4TZ0 - chains A and B; structure by X-ray diffraction, 2.35 A resolution.

== Chain A ==
Name: ATP-dependent RNA helicase MSS116, mitochondrial
Source organism: Saccharomyces cerevisiae
Notes: EC 3.6.4.13
UniProt: P15424 (MS116_YEAST); residues 88-596 here = UniProt positions 88-596
Chain sequence (509 residues; row label = number of the first residue in the row):
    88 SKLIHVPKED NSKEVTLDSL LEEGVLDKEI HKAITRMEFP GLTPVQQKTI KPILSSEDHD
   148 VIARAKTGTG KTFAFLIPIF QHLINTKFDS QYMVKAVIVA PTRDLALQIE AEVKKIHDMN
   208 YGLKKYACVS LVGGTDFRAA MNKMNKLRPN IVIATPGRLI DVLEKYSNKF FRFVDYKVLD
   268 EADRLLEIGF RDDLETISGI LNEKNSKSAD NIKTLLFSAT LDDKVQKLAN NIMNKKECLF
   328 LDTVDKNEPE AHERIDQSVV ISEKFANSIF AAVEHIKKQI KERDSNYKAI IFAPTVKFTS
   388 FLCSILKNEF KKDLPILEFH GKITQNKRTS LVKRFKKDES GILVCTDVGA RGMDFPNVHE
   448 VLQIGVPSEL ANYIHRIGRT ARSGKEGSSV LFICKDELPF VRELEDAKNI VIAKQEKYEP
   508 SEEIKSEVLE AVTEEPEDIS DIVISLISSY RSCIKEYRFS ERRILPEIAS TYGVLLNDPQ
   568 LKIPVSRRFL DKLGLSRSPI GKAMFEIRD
Not modelled in the structure: 596
Small-molecule neighbours:
  - beryllium trifluoride (BEF): Thr154, Gly155, Lys158, Glu268, Ala306, Gly439, Arg466, Arg469
  - GDP (guanosine-5'-diphosphate): Phe126, Pro127, Gly128, Leu129, Thr130, Gln133, Lys153, Thr154, Gly155, Thr156, Gly157, Lys158, Thr159, Phe160, Gly439, Asp441, Arg469, Ser470
Curated features (UniProtKB/Swiss-Prot):
  - motif: Ser106 to Gln134 (Q motif), Asp267 to Asp270 (DEAD box)
  - binding site (ATP): Ala152 to Thr159
What the authors report for this chain:
  - binding site for GDP: Phe126

== Chain B ==
Molecule: 7-nt RNA strand
Sequence (7 nucleotides; each row starts with the number of its first residue):
     1 AAAAAAA

== Interface between chain A and chain B ==
Contacting residue pairs (41):
  Pro188(A) - A4(B)  hydrogen bond to the sugar
  Pro188(A) - A5(B)  sugar contact
  Thr189(A) - A4(B)  sugar contact
  Thr189(A) - A5(B)  phosphate contact
  Arg190(A) - A5(B)  hydrogen bond to the phosphate
  Arg190(A) - A6(B)  salt bridge to the phosphate
  Arg190(A) - A7(B)  salt bridge to the phosphate
  Gly220(A) - A6(B)  hydrogen bond to the phosphate
  Gly221(A) - A7(B)  hydrogen bond to the phosphate
  Thr242(A) - A5(B)  hydrogen bond to the phosphate
  Thr242(A) - A6(B)  phosphate contact
  Gly244(A) - A5(B)  hydrogen bond to the sugar
  Gly244(A) - A6(B)  sugar contact
  Arg245(A) - A6(B)  hydrogen bond to the phosphate
  Arg245(A) - A7(B)  salt bridge to the phosphate
  Asp248(A) - A6(B)  hydrogen bond to the sugar
  Arg271(A) - A3(B)  base contact
  Arg271(A) - A4(B)  hydrogen bond to the base
  Gly276(A) - A4(B)  base contact
  Phe277(A) - A4(B)  base contact
  Phe277(A) - A5(B)  sugar contact
  Pro381(A) - A3(B)  sugar contact
  Thr382(A) - A3(B)  phosphate contact
  Val383(A) - A3(B)  hydrogen bond to the phosphate
  Val383(A) - A4(B)  phosphate contact
  Lys384(A) - A1(B)  hydrogen bond to the phosphate
  Lys384(A) - A2(B)  salt bridge to the phosphate
  His407(A) - A4(B)  phosphate contact
  Gly408(A) - A4(B)  hydrogen bond to the phosphate
  Arg415(A) - A5(B)  salt bridge to the phosphate
  Thr433(A) - A3(B)  hydrogen bond to the phosphate
  Thr433(A) - A4(B)  hydrogen bond to the phosphate
  Asp434(A) - A3(B)  sugar contact
  Val435(A) - A4(B)  phosphate contact
  Ser455(A) - A3(B)  sugar contact
  Ile531(A) - A1(B)  sugar contact
  Ser532(A) - A1(B)  hydrogen bond to the sugar
  Ser532(A) - A2(B)  sugar contact
  Ser535(A) - A1(B)  hydrogen bond to the sugar
  Ser535(A) - A2(B)  sugar contact
  Ser536(A) - A2(B)  sugar contact
Also at the interface, not in a pair above, chain A (31 interface residues in all): Val219, Thr222, Pro243, Lys409

== Summary ==
The interface between chain A and chain B involves 31 residues on one side and 7 on the other, with 16
hydrogen bonds and 5 salt bridges. Among the polar pairs are Arg271(A)-A4(B), Pro188(A)-A4(B) and
Gly244(A)-A5(B). Ligands of chain A: GDP and beryllium trifluoride. From the paper: a binding site for GDP at
Phe126(A).
Chain A is ATP-dependent RNA helicase MSS116, mitochondrial (Saccharomyces cerevisiae) and chain B is a 7-nt
RNA strand; the structure, DEAD-box helicase Mss116 bound to ssRNA and GDP-BeF, was determined by X-ray
diffraction together with 4TZ6, 4TYN, 4TYW and 4TYY from the same study.
